3CQZ - chains B and J of the 11 polymer chains in the assembly; structure by X-ray diffraction, 2.80 A resolution.

Chain B:
Name: DNA-directed RNA polymerase II subunit RPB2
Organism: Saccharomyces cerevisiae
Notes: EC 2.7.7.6
UniProtKB: P08518 (RPB2_YEAST); residue numbers follow UniProt; this construct covers 1-1173, 1175-1224
Amino-acid sequence (1224 residues; each row starts with the number of its first residue; note: 1 number in that range is skipped by the numbering (no residue carries it; nothing is unmodelled there)):
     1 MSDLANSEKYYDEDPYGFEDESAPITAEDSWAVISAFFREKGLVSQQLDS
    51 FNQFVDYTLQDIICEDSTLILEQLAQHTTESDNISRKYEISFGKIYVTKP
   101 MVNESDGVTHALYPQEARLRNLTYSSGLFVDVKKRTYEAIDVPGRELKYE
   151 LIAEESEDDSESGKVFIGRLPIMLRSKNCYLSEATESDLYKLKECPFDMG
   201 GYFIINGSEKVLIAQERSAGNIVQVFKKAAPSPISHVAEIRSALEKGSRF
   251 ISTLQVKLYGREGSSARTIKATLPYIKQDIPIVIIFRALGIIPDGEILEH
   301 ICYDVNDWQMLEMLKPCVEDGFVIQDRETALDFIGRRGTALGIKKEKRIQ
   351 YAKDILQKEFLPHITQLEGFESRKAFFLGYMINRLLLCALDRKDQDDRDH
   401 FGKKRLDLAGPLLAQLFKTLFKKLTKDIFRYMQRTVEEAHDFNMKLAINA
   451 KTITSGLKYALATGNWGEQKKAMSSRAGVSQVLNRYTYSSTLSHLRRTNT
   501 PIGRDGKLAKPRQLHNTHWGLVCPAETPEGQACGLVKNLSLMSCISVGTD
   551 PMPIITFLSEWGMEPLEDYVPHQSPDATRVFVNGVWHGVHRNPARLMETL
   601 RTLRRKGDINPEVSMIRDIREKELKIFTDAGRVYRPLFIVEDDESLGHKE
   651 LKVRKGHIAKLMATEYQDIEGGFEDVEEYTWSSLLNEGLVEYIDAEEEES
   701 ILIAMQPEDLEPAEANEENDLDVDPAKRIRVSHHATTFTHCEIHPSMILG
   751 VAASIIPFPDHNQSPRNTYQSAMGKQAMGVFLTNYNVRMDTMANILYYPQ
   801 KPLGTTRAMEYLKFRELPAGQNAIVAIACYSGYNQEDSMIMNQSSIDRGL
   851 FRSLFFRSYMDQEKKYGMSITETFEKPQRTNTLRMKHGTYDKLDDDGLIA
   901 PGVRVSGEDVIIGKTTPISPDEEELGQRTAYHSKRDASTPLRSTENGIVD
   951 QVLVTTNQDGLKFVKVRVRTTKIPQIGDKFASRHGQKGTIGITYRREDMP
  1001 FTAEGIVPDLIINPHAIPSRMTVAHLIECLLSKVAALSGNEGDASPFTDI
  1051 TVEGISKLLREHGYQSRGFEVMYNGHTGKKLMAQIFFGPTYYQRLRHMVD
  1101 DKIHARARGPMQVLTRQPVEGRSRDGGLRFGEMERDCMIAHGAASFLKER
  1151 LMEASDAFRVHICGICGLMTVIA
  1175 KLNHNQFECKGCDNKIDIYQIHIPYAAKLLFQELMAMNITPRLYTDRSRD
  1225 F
Not modelled in the structure: 1-19, 70-88, 135-160, 248-250, 431-445, 467-476, 669-675, 713-721, 866-869, 881-883, 918-932, 1100-1126, 1175-1177, 1223-1225
Ion coordination: Zn2+: Cys-1163, Cys-1166, Cys-1183, Cys-1186

Chain J:
Name: DNA-directed RNA polymerases I, II, and III subunit RPABC5
Organism: Saccharomyces cerevisiae
UniProtKB: P22139 (RPAB5_YEAST); residues 1-70 here = UniProt positions 1-70
Amino-acid sequence (70 residues; numbered 1 to 70; the number before each row is that of its first residue):
     1 MIVPVRCFSCGKVVGDKWESYLNLLQEDELDEGTALSRLGLKRYCCRRMI
    51 LTHVDLIEKFLRYNPLEKRD
Not modelled in the structure: 66-70
Ion coordination: Zn2+: Cys-7, Cys-10, Cys-45, Cys-46

Interface between chain B and chain J:
Pairs across the interface - 63 pairs, chain B then chain J:
  Glu-186(B) with Arg-62(J), salt bridge
  Tyr-190(B) with Lys-59(J); Arg-62(J); Tyr-63(J), hydrophobic
  Lys-193(B) with Pro-65(J)
  Cys-195(B) with Tyr-63(J)
  Pro-196(B) with Tyr-63(J)
  Val-780(B) with Leu-56(J), hydrophobic
  Thr-783(B) with Phe-60(J); Tyr-63(J), hydrogen bond
  Asn-784(B) with Tyr-63(J), hydrogen bond (backbone-side chain)
  Tyr-785(B) with Phe-60(J), hydrophobic
  Leu-796(B) with Met-1(J)
  Tyr-797(B) with Met-1(J), hydrogen bond (backbone-backbone)
  Tyr-798(B) with Ile-2(J); Pro-4(J), hydrophobic
  Pro-799(B) with Met-1(J); Val-54(J)
  Gln-800(B) with Phe-8(J); Arg-48(J); Thr-52(J), hydrogen bond
  Lys-801(B) with Leu-51(J); Thr-52(J), hydrogen bond (backbone-backbone); Val-54(J)
  Leu-803(B) with Leu-51(J), hydrophobic; Thr-52(J)
  Arg-815(B) with Val-54(J)
  Glu-816(B) with Val-54(J); Leu-56(J)
  Pro-818(B) with Val-54(J), hydrophobic
  Gln-821(B) with Phe-8(J)
  Asn-822(B) with Arg-48(J), hydrogen bond (backbone-side chain); Thr-52(J), hydrogen bond
  Ile-824(B) with Ser-9(J); Arg-48(J)
  Ser-845(B) with Phe-8(J), hydrogen bond (side chain-backbone)
  Arg-848(B) with Cys-7(J); Phe-8(J), hydrogen bond (side chain-backbone); Ser-9(J); Cys-10(J); Gly-11(J)
  Gly-849(B) with Phe-8(J)
  Leu-850(B) with Phe-8(J)
  Arg-996(B) with Cys-10(J), hydrogen bond (side chain-backbone)
  Glu-1004(B) with Arg-43(J)
  Ile-1006(B) with Arg-43(J); Tyr-44(J)
  Val-1007(B) with Ser-9(J)
  Asp-1009(B) with Ser-9(J), hydrogen bond; Arg-48(J), salt bridge
  Lys-1033(B) with Tyr-44(J)
  Ala-1035(B) with Leu-51(J)
  Ala-1036(B) with Tyr-44(J), hydrophobic; Arg-47(J), hydrogen bond (backbone-side chain)
  Leu-1037(B) with Tyr-44(J), hydrophobic; Arg-47(J), hydrogen bond (backbone-side chain)
  Ser-1038(B) with Gly-33(J)
  Gly-1039(B) with Glu-32(J); Gly-33(J); Leu-51(J)
  Tyr-1064(B) with Tyr-44(J)
  Glu-1070(B) with Tyr-44(J), hydrogen bond
  Phe-1087(B) with Tyr-44(J)
Interface residues without a listed pair, chain B (48 interface residues in all): Ser-187, Glu-194, Phe-197, Ile-795, Leu-817, Ala-823, Ser-844, Asn-1040
Interface residues without a listed pair, chain J (28 interface residues in all): Val-3, Arg-6, Cys-45, Met-49, His-53

Summary:
Chain B and chain J form an interface of 48 and 28 residues respectively; the contacts include 14 hydrogen
bonds and 2 salt bridges. Polar pairs include Glu-186(B)/Arg-62(J), Asp-1009(B)/Arg-48(J) and
Thr-783(B)/Tyr-63(J). Cys-1163(B), Cys-1166(B), Cys-1183(B) and Cys-1186(B) coordinate Zn2+.
Chain B is DNA-directed RNA polymerase II subunit RPB2 and chain J is DNA-directed RNA polymerases I, II, and
III subunit RPABC5, both from Saccharomyces cerevisiae; the structure, Crystal structure of 10 subunit RNA
polymerase II in complex with the inhibitor alpha-amanitin, was determined by X-ray diffraction.
